Entry 6SV1 (X-ray diffraction, 2.19 A resolution); this record covers chains E and H of the 10 polymer chains in the assembly.

Chain E (and H):
Molecule: Encapsulated Ferritin
Organism: Rhodospirillum rubrum
Notes: chain H of this document is another copy of the same molecule, construct and numbering; everything in this record applies to it too
Reference sequence: Q2RVS1 (Q2RVS1_RHORT); numbering as in UniProt (aligned over 1-96)
Sequence (116 residues; each row starts with the number of its first residue):
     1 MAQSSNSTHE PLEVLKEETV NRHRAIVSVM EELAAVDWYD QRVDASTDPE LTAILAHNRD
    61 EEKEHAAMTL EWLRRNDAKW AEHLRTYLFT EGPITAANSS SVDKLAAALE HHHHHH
Not modelled in the structure: 1-6, 98-116 (chain H: 1-7, 97-116)
Differences from the reference sequence: engineered mutation Ala34 (Glu in Q2RVS1); expression tag (97-116)
Bound ions: Fe ion site 1: Glu32, Glu62, His65 (shared with 1 residue of chain D); Fe ion site 2: Glu62 (shared with 3 residues of chain D)
UniProt features mapped onto this chain:
  - binding site (Ca(2+)): Glu31
  - binding site (Fe cation): Glu32, Glu62, His65
  - mutagenesis: Glu31 (E31A: Altered oligomeric state in solution (decamers, tetramers and dimers), partial liganding of metal at this site. Increased ferroxidase activity, alone and encapsulated), Glu32 (E32A: Forms decamers in the absence of Fe(2+), no bound metal ions, 40% ferroxidase activity), Trp38 (W38A/G: Less stable oligomerization, cannot obtain crystals. Increased ferroxidase activity, alone and encapsulated), Glu62 (E62A: Forms decamers in the absence of Fe(2+), binds 1 Ca(2+) via E-34, loss of ferroxidase activity), His65 (H65A: No longer forms decamers in solution, a minor dimeric form is observed, binds 3 Ca(2+), 55% ferroxidase activity)
What the authors report for this chain:
  - mutagenesis - E34A (2-fold), W38A (5-fold): increased catalytic activity on Fe(II)
  - mutagenesis - E31A/E34A: increased catalytic activity
  - mutagenesis - E34A, W38G: decreased stability
  - mutagenesis - E31A/E34A, E34A: abolished binding to zinc

Chain E / chain H interface:
Pairs across the interface - 4 pairs, chain E then chain H:
  Glu10(E) - Arg24(H)  salt bridge
  Ile94(E) - Ile54(H)  hydrophobic
  Thr95(E) - Ala53(H)
  Thr95(E) - Ile54(H)
Other interface residues (no listed pair), chain E (4 interface residues in all): Pro11
Other interface residues (no listed pair), chain H (5 interface residues in all): Leu12, His57

In short:
4 residues of chain E and 5 residues of chain H are in contact, with 1 salt bridge. The salt-bridged pair is
Glu10(E)-Arg24(H). The paper reports that E34A and W38A of chain E increase catalytic activity on Fe(II); E34A
and W38G of chain E reduce stability.
Both chains are Encapsulated Ferritin (Rhodospirillum rubrum). Entry 6SV1 (Crystal structure of Rhodospirillum
rubrum Rru_A0973 E34A variant) was determined by X-ray diffraction (same publication as 6SUW).
